8K6W - chains B and C of the 3 polymer chains in the assembly; structure by X-ray diffraction, 2.50 A resolution.

[Chain B (and C)]
Molecule: Deoxyuridine 5'-triphosphate nucleotidohydrolase
Organism: Helicobacter pylori 26695
Notes: EC 3.6.1.23; chain C of this document is another copy of the same molecule, construct and numbering; everything in this record applies to it too
UniProt: O25536 (DUT_HELPY); residue numbers follow UniProt; this construct covers 1-145
Sequence (152 residues; row label = number of the first residue in the row; numbering starts at 0):
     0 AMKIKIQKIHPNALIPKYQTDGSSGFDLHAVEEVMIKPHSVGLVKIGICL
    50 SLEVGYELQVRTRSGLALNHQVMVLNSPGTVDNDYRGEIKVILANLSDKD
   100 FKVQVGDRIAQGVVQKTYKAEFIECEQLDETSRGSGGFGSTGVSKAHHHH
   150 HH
Unresolved in the structure: 132-151 (chain C: 129-151)
Differences from the reference sequence: expression tag (0, 146-151)

[How chain B and chain C interact]
Residue-residue contacts (75; chain B residue first):
  His-38(B) / Gln-70(C)
  Ser-39(B) / Gln-70(C)
  Val-40(B) / Leu-67(C)
  Glu-56(B) / Ser-23(C)  hydrogen bond
  Glu-56(B) / Arg-60(C)  salt bridge
  Glu-56(B) / Gln-114(C)
  Gln-58(B) / Arg-60(C)
  Met-72(B) / Met-72(C)  hydrophobic
  Leu-74(B) / Thr-61(C)
  Leu-74(B) / Ala-66(C)
  Leu-74(B) / Gln-70(C)
  Leu-74(B) / Met-72(C)
  Leu-74(B) / Leu-95(C)  hydrophobic
  Asn-75(B) / Thr-61(C)
  Asn-75(B) / Ser-63(C)
  Ser-76(B) / Ser-76(C)  hydrogen bond (backbone-side chain)
  Pro-77(B) / Arg-60(C)
  Pro-77(B) / Ser-76(C)
  Pro-77(B) / Pro-77(C)
  Thr-79(B) / Ser-23(C)
  Thr-79(B) / Arg-60(C)  hydrogen bond
  Thr-79(B) / Gln-110(C)
  Asp-81(B) / Gly-21(C)
  Asp-81(B) / Ser-22(C)
  Asp-81(B) / Ser-23(C)  hydrogen bond (side chain-backbone)
  Asn-82(B) / Gly-21(C)
  Asp-83(B) / Thr-19(C)
  Asp-83(B) / Gly-21(C)
  Ile-91(B) / Ser-63(C)
  Ile-91(B) / Leu-67(C)  hydrophobic
  Gln-114(B) / Gln-114(C)
  Lys-115(B) / Gln-114(C)  hydrogen bond (backbone-side chain)
  Tyr-117(B) / Tyr-17(C)
  Tyr-117(B) / Tyr-55(C)  hydrophobic
  Tyr-117(B) / Val-113(C)
  Tyr-117(B) / Gln-114(C)
  Tyr-117(B) / Lys-115(C)
  Tyr-117(B) / Tyr-117(C)
  Lys-118(B) / Ala-0(C)
  Lys-118(B) / Met-1(C)  hydrogen bond (backbone-backbone)
  Lys-118(B) / Tyr-17(C)
  Ala-119(B) / Ala-0(C)
  Ala-119(B) / Met-1(C)
  Ala-119(B) / Ile-3(C)  hydrophobic
  Ala-119(B) / Tyr-17(C)  hydrogen bond (backbone-side chain)
  Ala-119(B) / Val-113(C)  hydrophobic
  Glu-120(B) / Ala-0(C)
  Glu-120(B) / Met-1(C)  hydrogen bond (backbone-backbone)
  Glu-120(B) / Lys-2(C)
  Glu-120(B) / Ile-3(C)  hydrogen bond (backbone-backbone)
  Phe-121(B) / Ile-3(C)
  Phe-121(B) / Ile-14(C)  hydrophobic
  Phe-121(B) / Pro-15(C)
  Phe-121(B) / Phe-25(C)  hydrophobic
  Ile-122(B) / Lys-2(C)
  Ile-122(B) / Ile-3(C)  hydrogen bond (backbone-backbone)
  Ile-122(B) / Lys-4(C)
  Ile-122(B) / Ile-5(C)  hydrogen bond (backbone-backbone)
  Glu-123(B) / Ile-5(C)
  Glu-123(B) / Lys-7(C)
  Glu-123(B) / Ile-14(C)
  Cys-124(B) / Lys-4(C)
  Cys-124(B) / Ile-5(C)  hydrogen bond (backbone-backbone)
  Cys-124(B) / Gln-6(C)
  Glu-125(B) / Gln-6(C)  hydrogen bond (backbone-side chain)
  Gln-126(B) / Gln-6(C)
  Leu-127(B) / Lys-4(C)
  Leu-127(B) / Gln-6(C)
  Leu-127(B) / Cys-48(C)
  Leu-127(B) / Leu-49(C)
  Leu-127(B) / Ser-50(C)
  Asp-128(B) / Ser-50(C)  hydrogen bond
  Asp-128(B) / Arg-85(C)  salt bridge
  Thr-130(B) / Asp-83(C)  hydrogen bond (side chain-backbone)
  Thr-130(B) / Arg-85(C)
Also at the interface, not in a pair above, chain B (34 interface residues in all): Leu-42, Leu-95, Thr-116, Ser-131
Also at the interface, not in a pair above, chain C (40 interface residues in all): Gly-24, Gln-58, Val-112

[Summary]
The interface between chain B and chain C involves 34 residues on one side and 40 on the other, with 15
hydrogen bonds and 2 salt bridges. Polar pairs include Glu-56(B)/Arg-60(C), Asp-128(B)/Arg-85(C) and
Glu-56(B)/Ser-23(C).
Both chains are Deoxyuridine 5'-triphosphate nucleotidohydrolase (Helicobacter pylori 26695). Entry 8K6W
(dUTPase of helicobacter pylori 26695) was determined by X-ray diffraction together with 8HRV from the same
study.
